3KPC - chain A; structure by X-ray diffraction, 1.79 A resolution.

# Chain A
Protein: Uncharacterized protein MJ0100
From: Methanocaldococcus jannaschii
UniProt: Q57564 (Y100_METJA); residues 386-509 here = UniProt positions 386-509
Chain sequence (124 residues; each row starts with the number of its first residue):
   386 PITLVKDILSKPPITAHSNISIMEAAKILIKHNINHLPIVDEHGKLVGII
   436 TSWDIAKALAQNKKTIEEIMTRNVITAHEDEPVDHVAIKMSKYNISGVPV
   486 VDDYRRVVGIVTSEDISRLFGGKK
Small-molecule neighbours:
  - 5'-deoxy-5'-methylthioadenosine (MTA): S395, P397, P398, I399, N418, I419, N420, H421, L422, P423, I495, T497, E499, D500, R503
  - S-adenosylmethionine (SAM): N418, N420, I434, T436, W438, D439, T456, N458, V459, I460, Y478, N479, I480, S481, G482, V483, P484, E499
UniProt features mapped onto this chain:
  - binding site (S-methyl-5'-thioadenosine): S395, I399, H421, T497 to D500
  - binding site (S-adenosyl-L-methionine): D439, T456, I460, N479 to G482
From the paper describing this entry:
  - binding site for 5'-deoxy-5'-methylthioadenosine: S395, P397, H417, I419, H421, L422, I495, E499, D500, R503
  - binding site for S-adenosylmethionine: N418, N420, H421, I434, T436, D439, K442, T456, I460, Y478, N479, I480, S481, G482, E499
  - contacts within the chain: T388-V468 (backbone contact), K391-D465 (salt bridge), D439-K442, I501-F505, D500-R503 (salt bridge), L504-F505, F505-G506
  - specificity-determining residues: W438, E499 (proposed by the authors, not directly observed)
  - self-association interface (contacts with another copy of this molecule); pairs are residue here / residue on that copy: V468-F505, A472-F505, D469, S476, N479, E499, S502, R503, L504, F505, K509

# Overview
Chain A binds S-adenosylmethionine and 5'-deoxy-5'-methylthioadenosine. From UniProt: 7
S-methyl-5'-thioadenosine-binding residues and 7 S-adenosyl-L-methionine-binding residues. The paper reports a
binding site for S-adenosylmethionine at N418, N420 and H421 among others; a binding site for
5'-deoxy-5'-methylthioadenosine at S395, P397 and H417 among others.
Chain A is Uncharacterized protein MJ0100 (Methanocaldococcus jannaschii); the structure, Crystal Structure of
the CBS domain pair of protein MJ0100 in complex with 5 -methylthioadenosine and ..., was determined by X-ray
diffraction together with 3KPB and 3KPD from the same study.
